6PB0 - chains A and N of the 6 polymer chains in the assembly; structure by electron microscopy, 3.00 A resolution.

[Chain A]
Name: Guanine nucleotide-binding protein G(s) subunit alpha isoforms short, Guanine nucleotide-binding protein G(i) subunit alpha-1
From: Homo sapiens
UniProt: chimeric construct of P63092, P63096: residues 1-83 from P63092 (GNAS2_HUMAN) positions 1-67 (offset varies); residues 84-205 from P63096 positions 61-182 (UniProt number = residue number - 23); residues 206-394 from P63092 (GNAS2_HUMAN) positions 206-394 (same numbers)
Sequence (378 residues; numbered 1 to 394; 16 numbers in that range are skipped by the numbering (no residue carries them; nothing is unmodelled there); the number before each row is that of its first residue):
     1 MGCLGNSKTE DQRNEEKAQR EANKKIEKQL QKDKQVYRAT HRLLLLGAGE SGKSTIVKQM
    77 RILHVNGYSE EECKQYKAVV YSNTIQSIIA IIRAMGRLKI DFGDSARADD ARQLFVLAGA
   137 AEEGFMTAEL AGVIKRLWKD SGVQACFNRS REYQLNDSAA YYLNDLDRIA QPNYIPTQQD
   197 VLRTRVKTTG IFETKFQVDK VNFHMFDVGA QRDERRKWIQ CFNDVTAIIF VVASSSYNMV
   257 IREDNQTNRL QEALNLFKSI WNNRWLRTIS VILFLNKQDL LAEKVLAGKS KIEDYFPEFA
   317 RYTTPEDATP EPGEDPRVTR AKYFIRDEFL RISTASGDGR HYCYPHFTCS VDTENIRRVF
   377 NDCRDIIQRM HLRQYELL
Unresolved in the structure: 1-10, 77-204, 252-261, 304-306
Sequence notes: engineered mutation Ala226 (Gly in P63092), Ser366 (Ala in P63092)
Swiss-Prot annotation at these positions:
  - region: Asp196 to Thr204 (G2 motif)
  - binding site (GTP): Ser174, Leu198 to Thr204
  - binding site (Mg(2+)): Thr204
  - modified residue: Arg201 (ADP-ribosylarginine)

[Chain N]
Name: Nanobody 35
From: synthetic construct
Notes: antibody fragment or engineered binder
Sequence (140 residues; row label = number of the first residue in the row; numbers below 1 keep their minus sign (Met-1 is residue -1)):
    -1 MAQVQLQESG GGLVQPGGSL RLSCAASGFT FSNYKMNWVR QAPGKGLEWV SDISQSGASI
    59 SYTGSVKGRF TISRDNAKNT LYLQMNSLKP EDTAVYYCAR CPAPFTRDCF DVTSTTYAYR
   119 GQGTQVTVSS HHHHHHEPEA
Unresolved in the structure: -1 to 0, 127-138
Disulfides: Cys22-Cys96, Cys99-Cys107

[Chain A / chain N interface]
Residue-residue contacts - 29 pairs, chain A then chain N:
  Arg228(A) - Thr114(N)  hydrogen bond
  Asp229(A) - Asp109(N)
  Asp229(A) - Thr111(N)
  Asp229(A) - Ser112(N)
  Glu230(A) - Asp109(N)
  Glu230(A) - Ser112(N)  hydrogen bond
  Glu230(A) - Thr114(N)
  Arg231(A) - Asp109(N)  hydrogen bond (backbone-side chain)
  Arg232(A) - Pro100(N)
  Arg232(A) - Phe108(N)
  Arg232(A) - Asp109(N)  salt bridge
  Arg232(A) - Tyr115(N)
  Gln262(A) - Lys43(N)
  Thr263(A) - Leu45(N)
  Thr263(A) - Glu46(N)
  Gln267(A) - Trp47(N)
  Gln267(A) - Thr61(N)
  Asn271(A) - Trp47(N)
  Ser275(A) - Asp106(N)
  Ser275(A) - Cys107(N)  hydrogen bond (side chain-backbone)
  Ser275(A) - Phe108(N)  hydrogen bond (side chain-backbone)
  Asn278(A) - Arg105(N)
  Asn278(A) - Asp106(N)
  Asn279(A) - Asp106(N)
  Asn279(A) - Phe108(N)
  Tyr311(A) - Gly62(N)
  Tyr311(A) - Ser63(N)  hydrogen bond (backbone-backbone)
  Pro313(A) - Gly62(N)
  Ser352(A) - Arg105(N)  hydrogen bond
Also at the interface, not in a pair above, chain A (20 interface residues in all): Ile235, Asn264, Lys274, Ile276, Arg280
Also at the interface, not in a pair above, chain N (22 interface residues in all): Gly44, Asp50, Lys65, Thr104, Thr113

[In short]
Chain A and chain N form an interface of 20 and 22 residues respectively; the contacts include 7 hydrogen
bonds and 1 salt bridge. Polar contacts include Arg232(A)-Asp109(N), Arg228(A)-Thr114(N) and
Glu230(A)-Ser112(N). From UniProt: 8 GTP-binding residues and Mg2+-binding residue Thr204(A) on chain A.
Here chain A is Guanine nucleotide-binding protein G(s) subunit alpha isoforms short, Guanine
nucleotide-binding protein G(i) subunit alpha-1 (Homo sapiens) and chain N is Nanobody 35 (synthetic
construct). Entry 6PB0 (Cryo-EM structure of Urocortin 1-bound Corticotropin-releasing factor 1 receptor in
complex with Gs protein and Nb35) was determined by electron microscopy (same publication as 6PB1).
